4QLS - chains O and P of the 28 polymer chains in the assembly; structure by X-ray diffraction, 2.80 A resolution.

Chain O:
Molecule: Proteasome subunit alpha type-2
Organism: Saccharomyces cerevisiae
Notes: EC 3.4.25.1
UniProtKB: P23639 (PSA2_YEAST); numbering as in UniProt (aligned over 1-250)
Sequence (250 residues; each row starts with the number of its first residue):
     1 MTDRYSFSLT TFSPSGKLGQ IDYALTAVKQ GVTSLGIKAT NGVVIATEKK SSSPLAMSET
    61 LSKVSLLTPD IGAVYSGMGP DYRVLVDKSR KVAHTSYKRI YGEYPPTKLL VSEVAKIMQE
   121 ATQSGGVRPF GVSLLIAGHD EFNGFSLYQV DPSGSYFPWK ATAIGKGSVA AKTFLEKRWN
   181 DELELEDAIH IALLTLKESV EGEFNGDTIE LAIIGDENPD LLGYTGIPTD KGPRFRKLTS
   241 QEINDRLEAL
Curated features (UniProtKB/Swiss-Prot):
  - cross-link: Lys108 (Glycyl lysine isopeptide (Lys-Gly) (interchain with G-Cter in ubiquitin))

Chain P:
Molecule: Proteasome subunit alpha type-3
Organism: Saccharomyces cerevisiae
Notes: EC 3.4.25.1
UniProtKB: P23638 (PSA3_YEAST); residues 0-257 here correspond to UniProt positions 1-258 (UniProt number = residue number + 1)
Sequence (258 residues; numbered 0 to 257; the number before each row is that of its first residue; numbering starts at 0):
     0 MGSRRYDSRT TIFSPEGRLY QVEYALESIS HAGTAIGIMA SDGIVLAAER KVTSTLLEQD
    60 TSTEKLYKLN DKIAVAVAGL TADAEILINT ARIHAQNYLK TYNEDIPVEI LVRRLSDIKQ
   120 GYTQHGGLRP FGVSFIYAGY DDRYGYQLYT SNPSGNYTGW KAISVGANTS AAQTLLQMDY
   180 KDDMKVDDAI ELALKTLSKT TDSSALTYDR LEFATIRKGA NDGEVYQKIF KPQEIKDILV
   240 KTGITKKDED EEADEDMK
Not modelled in the structure: 0, 245-257
Curated features (UniProtKB/Swiss-Prot):
  - cross-link (Glycyl lysine isopeptide (Lys-Gly)): Lys99 (interchain with G-Cter in ubiquitin), Lys198 (interchain with G-Cter in ubiquitin), Lys230 (interchain with G-Cter in ubiquitin)

Interface between chain O and chain P:
Pairs across the interface (63; chain O residue first):
  Arg4(O) - Ser2(P)  hydrogen bond (backbone-side chain)
  Tyr5(O) - Ser2(P)
  Tyr5(O) - Tyr5(P)
  Ser6(O) - Gly125(P)
  Ser6(O) - Leu127(P)
  Phe7(O) - Ser2(P)
  Phe7(O) - Tyr5(P)
  Phe7(O) - Asp6(P)
  Phe7(O) - Gly126(P)
  Ser8(O) - Gly126(P)  hydrogen bond (backbone-backbone)
  Ser8(O) - Leu127(P)
  Ser8(O) - Arg128(P)  hydrogen bond (side chain-backbone)
  Thr10(O) - Arg128(P)
  Thr11(O) - Ser7(P)
  Thr11(O) - Thr9(P)
  Thr11(O) - Gln20(P)
  Phe12(O) - Gln20(P)
  Phe12(O) - Tyr23(P)
  Phe12(O) - Ala24(P)  hydrophobic
  Phe12(O) - Arg128(P)
  Phe12(O) - Pro129(P)
  Phe12(O) - Gly131(P)
  Ser13(O) - Tyr23(P)
  Pro14(O) - Tyr23(P)  hydrophobic
  Pro14(O) - Glu26(P)
  Ser15(O) - Glu26(P)
  Gly16(O) - Tyr23(P)
  Gly16(O) - Ser27(P)  hydrogen bond (backbone-side chain)
  Lys38(O) - Glu57(P)  salt bridge
  Ser112(O) - Glu84(P)
  Lys116(O) - Ile85(P)
  Gln119(O) - Ala81(P)
  Gln119(O) - Asp82(P)  hydrogen bond
  Gln119(O) - Ile85(P)
  Gln119(O) - Arg128(P)
  Thr122(O) - Arg128(P)  hydrogen bond (backbone-side chain)
  Gln123(O) - Tyr121(P)
  Gln123(O) - Leu127(P)
  Gln123(O) - Arg128(P)  hydrogen bond (side chain-backbone)
  Gln123(O) - Phe130(P)
  Gly125(O) - Leu127(P)
  Ser153(O) - Ala81(P)
  Gly154(O) - Ala81(P)
  Ser155(O) - Ala81(P)
  Tyr156(O) - Glu84(P)  hydrogen bond
  Phe157(O) - Leu56(P)  hydrophobic
  Pro158(O) - Leu56(P)
  Pro158(O) - Glu57(P)  hydrogen bond (backbone-backbone)
  Pro158(O) - Thr60(P)
  Pro158(O) - Ser61(P)
  Trp159(O) - Ser53(P)
  Trp159(O) - Leu55(P)
  Trp159(O) - Leu56(P)
  Trp159(O) - Glu57(P)
  Lys160(O) - Thr54(P)
  Lys160(O) - Leu55(P)  hydrogen bond (backbone-backbone)
  Lys160(O) - Leu56(P)  hydrogen bond (side chain-backbone)
  Lys160(O) - Glu57(P)
  Ala161(O) - Leu55(P)
  Leu175(O) - Leu55(P)  hydrophobic
  Glu176(O) - Thr54(P)
  Glu176(O) - Leu55(P)
  Trp179(O) - Leu55(P)  hydrophobic
Interface residues without a listed pair, chain O (35 interface residues in all): Leu18, Ser124, Tyr148, Lys172
Interface residues without a listed pair, chain P (31 interface residues in all): His30, Leu79

In short:
Chain O and chain P form an interface of 35 and 31 residues respectively, with 11 hydrogen bonds and 1 salt
bridge. Polar contacts include Lys38(O)-Glu57(P), Arg4(O)-Ser2(P) and Ser8(O)-Arg128(P).
Chain O is Proteasome subunit alpha type-2 and chain P is Proteasome subunit alpha type-3, both from
Saccharomyces cerevisiae; the structure, yCP in complex with tripeptidic epoxyketone inhibitor 11, was
determined by X-ray diffraction, deposited together with 4QLQ, 4QLT, 4QLU and 4QLV.
